3MDA - chains A and T of the 4 polymer chains in the assembly; structure by X-ray diffraction, 2.03 A resolution.

Chain A:
Protein: DNA polymerase lambda
Organism: Homo sapiens
Notes: EC 2.7.7.7, 4.2.99.-
Reference sequence: Q9UGP5 (DPOLL_HUMAN); residue numbers follow UniProt; this construct covers 252-575
Amino-acid sequence (325 residues; numbered 251 to 575; the number before each row is that of its first residue):
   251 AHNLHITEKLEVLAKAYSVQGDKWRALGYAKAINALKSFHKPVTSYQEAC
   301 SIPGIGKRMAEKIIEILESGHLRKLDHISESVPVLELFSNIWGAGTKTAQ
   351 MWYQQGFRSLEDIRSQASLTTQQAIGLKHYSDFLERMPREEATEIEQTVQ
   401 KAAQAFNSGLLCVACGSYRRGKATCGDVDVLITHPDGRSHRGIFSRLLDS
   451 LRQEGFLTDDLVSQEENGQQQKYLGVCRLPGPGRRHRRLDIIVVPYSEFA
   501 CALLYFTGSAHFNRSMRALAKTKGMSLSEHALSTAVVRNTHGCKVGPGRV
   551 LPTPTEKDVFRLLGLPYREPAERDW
Construct notes: expression tag (251)
Ion coordination: Na+ site 1: Ser339, Ile341, Ala344 (shared with 1 residue of chain P); Mg2+: Asp427, Asp429 (together with pyrophosphate) (shared with 1 residue of chain P); Na+ site 2 near Ser463 (its only coordinating residue here)
Ligand contacts: pyrophosphate (PPV): Arg386, Gly416, Ser417, Arg420, Cys425, Gly426, Asp427, Asp429

Chain T:
Molecule: 11-nt DNA strand
Sequence (11 nucleotides; each row starts with the number of its first residue):
     1 CGGCGGTACTG

How chain A and chain T interact:
Pairs across the interface (34):
  Trp274(A) - DC4(T)  stacking on the base
  Trp274(A) - DG5(T)  phosphate contact
  Leu277(A) - DC4(T)  sugar contact
  Thr371(A) - DG11(T)  phosphate contact
  Gln372(A) - DT10(T)  sugar contact
  Val462(A) - DC9(T)  phosphate contact
  Val462(A) - DT10(T)  phosphate contact
  Ser463(A) - DC9(T)  phosphate contact
  Ser463(A) - DT10(T)  hydrogen bond to the phosphate
  Gln464(A) - DC9(T)  sugar contact
  Gln464(A) - DT10(T)  phosphate contact
  Gln470(A) - DC9(T)  phosphate contact
  Gln471(A) - DA8(T)  hydrogen bond to the phosphate
  Gln471(A) - DC9(T)  hydrogen bond to the phosphate
  Lys472(A) - DA8(T)  hydrogen bond to the sugar
  Lys472(A) - DC9(T)  hydrogen bond to the phosphate
  Tyr505(A) - DG6(T)  base contact
  Asn513(A) - DG5(T)  base contact
  Arg514(A) - DG5(T)  salt bridge to the phosphate
  Arg517(A) - DG5(T)  base contact
  Arg517(A) - DG6(T)  hydrogen bond to the sugar
  Ala518(A) - DG5(T)  sugar contact
  Lys521(A) - DC4(T)  salt bridge to the phosphate
  Lys521(A) - DG6(T)  salt bridge to the phosphate
  Leu527(A) - DG6(T)  sugar contact
  Ser528(A) - DG6(T)  phosphate contact
  Ser528(A) - DT7(T)  sugar contact
  Glu529(A) - DG6(T)  hydrogen bond to the base
  Glu529(A) - DT7(T)  sugar contact
  His530(A) - DT7(T)  phosphate contact
  His530(A) - DA8(T)  salt bridge to the phosphate
  Arg538(A) - DG6(T)  salt bridge to the phosphate
  His541(A) - DG3(T)  phosphate contact
  Lys544(A) - DT7(T)  salt bridge to the phosphate
Also at the interface, not in a pair above, chain A (26 interface residues in all): Leu461, Gln469, Ser526

Summary:
26 residues of chain A and 9 residues of chain T are in contact; the contacts include 7 hydrogen bonds, 6 salt
bridges and 1 aromatic stacking contact. Polar pairs include Glu529(A)-DG6(T), Lys472(A)-DA8(T) and
Arg517(A)-DG6(T). Chain A binds pyrophosphate.
Here chain A is DNA polymerase lambda (Homo sapiens) and chain T is an 11-nt DNA strand. Entry 3MDA (DNA
polymerase lambda in complex with araC) was determined by X-ray diffraction, deposited together with 3MDC.
